7PFV - chains D and I of the 11 polymer chains in the assembly; structure by electron microscopy, 4.40 A resolution (low resolution: residue-level contacts below are approximate; hydrogen-bond / salt-bridge calls are withheld).

# Chain D
Protein: Histone H2B type 1-K
From: Homo sapiens
UniProtKB: O60814 (H2B1K_HUMAN); residues 0-125 here correspond to UniProt positions 1-126 (UniProt number = residue number + 1)
Chain sequence (126 residues; row label = number of the first residue in the row; numbering starts at 0):
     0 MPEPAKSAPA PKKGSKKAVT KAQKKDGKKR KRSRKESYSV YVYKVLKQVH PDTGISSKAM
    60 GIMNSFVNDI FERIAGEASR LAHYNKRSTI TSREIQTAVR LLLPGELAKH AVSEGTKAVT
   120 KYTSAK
Unresolved in the structure: 0-29, 125
UniProt features mapped onto this chain:
  - modified residue: Pro-1 (N-acetylproline), Glu-2 (ADP-ribosyl glutamic acid), Lys-5 (N6-(2-hydroxyisobutyryl)lysine), Ser-6 (ADP-ribosylserine), Lys-11 (N6-(beta-hydroxybutyryl)lysine), Lys-12 (N6-(2-hydroxyisobutyryl)lysine), Ser-14 (Phosphoserine), Lys-15 (N6-acetyllysine), Lys-16 (N6-(beta-hydroxybutyryl)lysine), Lys-20 (N6-(2-hydroxyisobutyryl)lysine), Lys-23 (N6-(2-hydroxyisobutyryl)lysine), Lys-24 (N6-(2-hydroxyisobutyryl)lysine), Lys-34 (N6-(2-hydroxyisobutyryl)lysine), Glu-35 (PolyADP-ribosyl glutamic acid), Ser-36 (Phosphoserine), Lys-43 (N6-(2-hydroxyisobutyryl)lysine), Lys-46 (N6-(2-hydroxyisobutyryl)lysine), Lys-57 (N6,N6-dimethyllysine), Arg-79 (Dimethylated arginine), Lys-85 (N6,N6,N6-trimethyllysine) and 6 more in UniProt
  - glycosylation: Ser-112 (O-linked (GlcNAc) serine)
  - cross-link (Glycyl lysine isopeptide (Lys-Gly)): Lys-5 (interchain with G-Cter in SUMO2), Lys-20 (interchain with G-Cter in SUMO2), Lys-34 (interchain with G-Cter in ubiquitin), Lys-120 (interchain with G-Cter in ubiquitin)

# Chain I
Molecule: 177-nt DNA strand
From: synthetic construct
Sequence (177 nucleotides; row label = number of the first residue in the row):
    16 GGCCGCCACT GGCCACTGGA GAATCCCGGT GCCGAGGCCG CTCAATTGGT CGTAGACAGC
    76 TCTAGCACCG CTTAAACGCA CGTACGCGCT GTCCCCCGCG TTTTAACCGC CAAGGGGATT
   136 ACTCCCTAGT CTCCAGGCAC GTGTCACATA TATACATCCT GTGCATGTAA GTGCATG

# How chain D and chain I interact
Pairs across the interface (19):
  Arg-33(D) with DC56(I); DT57(I); DC58(I)
  Lys-34(D) with DT134(I)
  Tyr-42(D) with DG51(I); DG52(I)
  Gly-53(D) with DG51(I)
  Ile-54(D) with DA50(I); DG51(I)
  Ser-55(D) with DA50(I)
  Ser-56(D) with DA50(I)
  Lys-85(D) with DG70(I)
  Arg-86(D) with DG70(I); DA71(I)
  Ser-87(D) with DA69(I); DG70(I)
  Thr-88(D) with DA69(I); DG70(I)
  Arg-92(D) with DA71(I)
Interface residues without a listed pair, chain D (14 interface residues in all): Lys-30, Ser-32
Interface residues without a listed pair, chain I (12 interface residues in all): DG55, DT135

# In short
14 residues of chain D face 12 of chain I across their interface.
Chain D is Histone H2B type 1-K (Homo sapiens) and chain I is a 177-nt DNA strand (synthetic construct); the
structure, Nucleosome 1 of the 4x207 nucleosome array containing H1, was determined by electron microscopy
together with 7PET, 7PEU, 7PEV, 7PEW, 7PEX, 7PEY and 16 further entries from the same study.
